Entry 3JCM (electron microscopy, 3.80 A resolution); this record covers chains G and E of the 34 polymer chains in the assembly.

== Chain G ==
Molecule: Pre-mRNA-splicing factor 6
From: Saccharomyces cerevisiae S288c
Reference sequence: P19735 (PRP6_YEAST); residue numbers follow UniProt; this construct covers 1-899
Amino-acid sequence (899 residues; row label = number of the first residue in the row):
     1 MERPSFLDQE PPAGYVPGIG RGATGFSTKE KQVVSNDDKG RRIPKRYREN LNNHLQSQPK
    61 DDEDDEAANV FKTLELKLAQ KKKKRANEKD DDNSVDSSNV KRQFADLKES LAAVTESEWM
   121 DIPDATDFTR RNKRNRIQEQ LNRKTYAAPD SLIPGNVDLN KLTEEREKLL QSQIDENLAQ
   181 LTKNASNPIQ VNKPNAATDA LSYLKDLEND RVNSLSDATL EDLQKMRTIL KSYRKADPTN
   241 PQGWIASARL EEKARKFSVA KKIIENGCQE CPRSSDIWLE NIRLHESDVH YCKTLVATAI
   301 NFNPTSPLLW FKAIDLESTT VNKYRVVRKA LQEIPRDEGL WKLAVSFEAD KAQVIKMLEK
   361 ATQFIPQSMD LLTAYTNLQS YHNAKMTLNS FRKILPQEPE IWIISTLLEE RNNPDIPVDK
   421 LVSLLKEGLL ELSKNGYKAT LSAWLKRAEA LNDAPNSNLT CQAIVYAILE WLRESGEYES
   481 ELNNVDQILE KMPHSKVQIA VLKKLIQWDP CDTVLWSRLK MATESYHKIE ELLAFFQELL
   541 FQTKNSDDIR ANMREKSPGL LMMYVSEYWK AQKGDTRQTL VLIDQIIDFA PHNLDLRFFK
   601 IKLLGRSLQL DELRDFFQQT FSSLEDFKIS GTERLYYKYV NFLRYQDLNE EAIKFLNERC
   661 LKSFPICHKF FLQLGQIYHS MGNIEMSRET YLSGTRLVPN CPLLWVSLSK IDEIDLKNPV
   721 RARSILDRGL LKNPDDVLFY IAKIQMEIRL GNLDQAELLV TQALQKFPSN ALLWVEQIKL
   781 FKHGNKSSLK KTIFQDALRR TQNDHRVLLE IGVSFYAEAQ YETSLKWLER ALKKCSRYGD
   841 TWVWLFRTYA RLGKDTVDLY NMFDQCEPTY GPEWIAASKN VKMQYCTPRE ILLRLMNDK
Unresolved in the structure: 1-3, 27-71, 90-97, 179-210, 270-271, 305-307, 388-389, 424-426, 444-445, 458-459, 475-477, 497-502, 519, 539-541, 555, 571-574, 589-592, 608-613, 629, 643-648, 664-665, 683-684, 716-719, 836-837, 868-885

== Chain E ==
Molecule: SNR14 snRNA
From: Saccharomyces cerevisiae S288c
Sequence (160 nucleotides; row label = number of the first residue in the row):
     1 AUCCUUAUGC ACGGGAAAUA CGCAUAUCAG UGAGGAUUCG UCCGAGAUUG UGUUUUUGCU
    61 GGUUGAAAUU UAAUUAUAAA CCAGACCGUC UCCUCAUGGU CAAUUCGGUG UUCGCUUUUG
   121 AAUACUUCAA GACUAUGUAG GGAAUUUUUG GAAUACCUUU
Unresolved in the structure: 65-138, 160
Covalent attachments: N,N,7-trimethylguanosine 5'-(trihydrogen diphosphate) (M7M) linked to A1

== Interface between chain G and chain E ==
Pairs across the interface (25; chain G residue first):
  Arg-130(G) / U49(E)  phosphate contact
  Asn-132(G) / G50(E)  phosphate contact
  Asn-132(G) / U51(E)  hydrogen bond to the phosphate
  Lys-133(G) / U49(E)  salt bridge to the phosphate
  Lys-133(G) / G50(E)  phosphate contact
  Arg-136(G) / G50(E)  salt bridge to the phosphate
  Arg-136(G) / U51(E)  salt bridge to the phosphate
  Gln-140(G) / U19(E)  base contact
  Gln-140(G) / A20(E)  hydrogen bond to the base
  Gln-140(G) / U54(E)  hydrogen bond to the base
  Leu-141(G) / U19(E)  base contact
  Arg-143(G) / U19(E)  base contact
  Arg-143(G) / U54(E)  base contact
  Arg-143(G) / U55(E)  salt bridge to the phosphate
  Lys-144(G) / U19(E)  salt bridge to the phosphate
  Lys-144(G) / U54(E)  phosphate contact
  Lys-144(G) / U55(E)  salt bridge to the phosphate
  Tyr-146(G) / U19(E)  sugar contact
  Ser-787(G) / G40(E)  hydrogen bond to the sugar
  Ser-788(G) / G40(E)  sugar contact
  Ser-788(G) / U41(E)  hydrogen bond to the phosphate
  Lys-791(G) / U38(E)  sugar contact
  Lys-791(G) / G40(E)  hydrogen bond to the base
  Thr-792(G) / U41(E)  phosphate contact
  Thr-792(G) / C42(E)  phosphate contact
Also at the interface, not in a pair above, chain G (14 interface residues in all): Leu-789
Also at the interface, not in a pair above, chain E (13 interface residues in all): U48, U53

== Summary ==
Chain G and chain E form an interface of 14 and 13 residues respectively; the contacts include 6 hydrogen
bonds and 6 salt bridges. Polar pairs include Gln-140(G)/A20(E), Gln-140(G)/U54(E) and Lys-791(G)/G40(E).
Compound M7M is covalently linked to A1(E).
Here chain G is Pre-mRNA-splicing factor 6 and chain E is SNR14 snRNA, both from Saccharomyces cerevisiae
S288c. Entry 3JCM (Cryo-EM structure of the spliceosomal U4/U6.U5 tri-snRNP) was determined by electron
microscopy.
